PDB entry 1T3M | X-ray diffraction, 1.65 A resolution | chains B and D of the 4 polymer chains in the assembly

Chain B (and D):
Molecule: Putative L-asparaginase
From: Escherichia coli
Notes: EC 3.5.1.1; fragment: c-terminal residues 178-320; chain D of this document is another copy of the same molecule, construct and numbering; everything in this record applies to it too
Reference sequence: P37595 (ASGX_ECOLI); residues 178-320 here correspond to UniProt positions 179-321 (UniProt number = residue number + 1)
Sequence (147 residues; numbered 178 to 324; the number before each row is that of its first residue):
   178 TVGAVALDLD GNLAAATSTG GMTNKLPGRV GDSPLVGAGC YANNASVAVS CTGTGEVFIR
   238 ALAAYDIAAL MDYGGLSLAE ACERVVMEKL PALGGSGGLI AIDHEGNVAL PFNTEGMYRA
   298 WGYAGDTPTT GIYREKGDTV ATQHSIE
Not modelled in the structure: 312-324
Differences from the reference sequence: cloning artifact (321-324)
UniProt features mapped onto this chain:
  - active site: Thr178 (Nucleophile)
  - binding site (substrate): Arg206 to Asp209, Thr229 to Gly232

Interface between chain B and chain D:
Contacting residue pairs (22; chain B residue first):
  Val213(B) - Ile236(D)
  Val213(B) - Leu239(D)
  Gly214(B) - Leu239(D)
  Ile236(B) - Val213(D)
  Leu239(B) - Val213(D)
  Leu239(B) - Gly214(D)
  Leu239(B) - Tyr218(D)  hydrophobic
  Leu239(B) - Tyr242(D)  hydrophobic
  Tyr242(B) - Leu239(D)  hydrophobic
  Tyr242(B) - Tyr242(D)  hydrophobic
  Tyr242(B) - Asp243(D)  hydrogen bond
  Asp243(B) - Tyr242(D)  hydrogen bond
  Asp243(B) - Tyr250(D)  hydrogen bond
  Ala246(B) - Ala246(D)  hydrophobic
  Ala246(B) - Tyr250(D)  hydrophobic
  Leu247(B) - Tyr250(D)
  Tyr250(B) - Asp243(D)  hydrogen bond
  Tyr250(B) - Ala246(D)
  Tyr250(B) - Leu247(D)
  Tyr250(B) - Tyr250(D)
  Tyr250(B) - Lys266(D)  hydrogen bond
  Lys266(B) - Tyr250(D)  hydrogen bond
Interface residues without a listed pair, chain B (15 interface residues in all): Leu212, Tyr218, Arg237, Ala238, Gly251
Interface residues without a listed pair, chain D (15 interface residues in all): Leu212, Arg237, Ala238, Gly251

Overview:
Chain B and chain D each contribute 15 residues to their interface, with 6 hydrogen bonds. Polar pairs include
Tyr242(B)-Asp243(D), Asp243(B)-Tyr250(D) and Tyr250(B)-Lys266(D). Curated annotation (UniProt) lists
active-site residue Thr178(B) and 8 substrate-binding residues on chain B.
Both chains are Putative L-asparaginase (Escherichia coli). Entry 1T3M (Structure of the isoaspartyl peptidase
with L-asparaginase activity from E. coli) was determined by X-ray diffraction.
